PDB entry 1PRC | X-ray diffraction, 2.30 A resolution | chains L and H of the 4 polymer chains in the assembly

[Chain L]
Molecule: Photosynthetic reaction center
From: Blastochloris viridis
UniProt: P06009 (RCEL_RHOVI); residue numbers follow UniProt; this construct covers 1-273
Sequence (273 residues; row label = number of the first residue in the row):
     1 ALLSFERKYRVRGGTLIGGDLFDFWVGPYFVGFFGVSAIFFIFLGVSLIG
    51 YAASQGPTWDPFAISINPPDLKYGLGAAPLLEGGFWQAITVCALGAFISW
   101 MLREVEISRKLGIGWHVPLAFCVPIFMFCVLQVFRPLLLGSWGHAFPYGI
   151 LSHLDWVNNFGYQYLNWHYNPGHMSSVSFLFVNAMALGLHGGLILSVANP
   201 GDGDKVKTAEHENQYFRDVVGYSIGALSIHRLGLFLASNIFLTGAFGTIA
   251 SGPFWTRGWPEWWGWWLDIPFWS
Bound ions: bacteriochlorophyll b Mg site 1 near His-153 (its only coordinating residue here); bacteriochlorophyll b Mg site 2 near His-173 (its only coordinating residue here); Fe ion: His-190, His-230 (shared with 3 residues of chain M)
Small-molecule neighbours:
  - bacteriochlorophyll b (BCB), molecule 1: Val-46, Ile-49, Phe-128, Leu-131, Phe-146, Ile-150, Leu-151, His-153, Leu-154, Val-157
  - bacteriochlorophyll b (BCB), molecule 2: Phe-97, Phe-121, Pro-124, Ile-125, Met-127, Phe-128, Leu-131, Val-157, Asn-158, Phe-160, Gly-161, Tyr-162, Trp-167, His-168, Asn-170, Gly-172, His-173, Ser-176, Val-177, Leu-180, Phe-181, Ile-240, Phe-241, Gly-244, Ala-245, Gly-247, Thr-248
  - bacteriochlorophyll b (BCB), molecule 3: Val-157, Tyr-162, His-168, Phe-181
  - bacteriochlorophyll b (BCB), molecule 4: His-168, His-173, Met-174, Val-177, Ser-178, Phe-181, Val-182, Met-185, Val-220
  - bacteriopheophytin b (BPB), molecule 1: Ile-42, Gly-45, Ile-49, Ile-89, Cys-92, Ala-93, Ala-96, Phe-97, Trp-100, Glu-104, Val-117, Ala-120, Phe-121, Val-123, Pro-124, Phe-146, Tyr-148, Gly-149, Ile-150, His-153, Ala-237, Ser-238, Phe-241
  - bacteriopheophytin b (BPB), molecule 2: Phe-181, Ala-184, Met-185, Leu-189, Val-219, Val-220
  - menaquinone-7 (MQ7): Val-26, Tyr-29, Phe-30, Val-31, Gly-35, Ile-39, Ile-42, Trp-100, Arg-103
  - ubiquinone-1 (UQ1): Leu-189, His-190, Leu-193, Ile-194, Glu-212, Asn-213, Phe-216, Val-220, Tyr-222, Ser-223, Ile-224, Gly-225, Ala-226, Ile-229

[Chain H]
Molecule: Photosynthetic reaction center
From: Blastochloris viridis
UniProt: P06008 (RCEH_RHOVI); numbering as in UniProt (aligned over 1-258)
Sequence (258 residues; numbered 1 to 258; the number before each row is that of its first residue):
     1 MYHGALAQHLDIAQLVWYAQWLVIWTVVLLYLRREDRREGYPLVEPLGLV
    51 KLAPEDGQVYELPYPKTFVLPHGGTVTVPRRRPETRELKLAQTDGFEGAP
   101 LQPTGNPLVDAVGPASYAERAEVVDATVDGKAKIVPLRVATDFSIAEGDV
   151 DPRGLPVVAADGVEAGTVTDLWVDRSEHYFRYLELSVAGSARTALIPLGF
   201 CDVKKDKIVVTSILSEQFANVPRLQSRDQITLREEDKVSAYYAGGLLYAT
   251 PERAESLL
Modified / non-standard residues: Met-1 (n-formylmethionine; FME)

[Interface between chain L and chain H]
Residue-residue contacts (75):
  Ala-1(L) / Leu-43(H)
  Ala-1(L) / Val-44(H)  hydrogen bond (backbone-backbone)
  Ala-1(L) / Glu-45(H)
  Leu-2(L) / Leu-43(H)
  Leu-2(L) / Val-44(H)  hydrogen bond (backbone-backbone)
  Leu-3(L) / Gly-40(H)
  Leu-3(L) / Tyr-41(H)  hydrophobic
  Leu-3(L) / Leu-43(H)  hydrophobic
  Leu-3(L) / Val-44(H)
  Ser-4(L) / Gly-40(H)  hydrogen bond (backbone-backbone)
  Ser-4(L) / Val-44(H)
  Ser-4(L) / Arg-82(H)  hydrogen bond (side chain-backbone)
  Ser-4(L) / Glu-84(H)
  Phe-5(L) / Gly-40(H)
  Phe-5(L) / Glu-84(H)
  Arg-7(L) / Leu-88(H)
  Arg-7(L) / Leu-101(H)
  Lys-8(L) / Glu-84(H)  salt bridge
  Lys-8(L) / Leu-88(H)
  Lys-8(L) / Gly-113(H)  hydrogen bond (backbone-backbone)
  Lys-8(L) / Ser-116(H)
  Lys-8(L) / Tyr-117(H)
  Tyr-9(L) / Ser-116(H)
  Arg-10(L) / Pro-100(H)
  Arg-10(L) / Leu-101(H)  hydrogen bond (backbone-backbone)
  Val-11(L) / Leu-90(H)  hydrophobic
  Val-11(L) / Pro-100(H)
  Val-11(L) / Leu-101(H)
  Val-11(L) / Gly-113(H)
  Val-11(L) / Pro-114(H)
  Val-11(L) / Tyr-248(H)
  Arg-12(L) / Pro-100(H)
  Arg-12(L) / Leu-101(H)  hydrogen bond (backbone-backbone)
  Arg-12(L) / Gln-102(H)
  Arg-12(L) / Glu-255(H)  salt bridge
  Gly-13(L) / Ala-254(H)
  Gly-14(L) / Leu-247(H)
  Gly-14(L) / Ala-254(H)  hydrogen bond (backbone-backbone)
  Thr-15(L) / Glu-255(H)
  Thr-15(L) / Ser-256(H)
  Thr-15(L) / Leu-257(H)  hydrogen bond (backbone-backbone)
  Leu-16(L) / Ser-256(H)
  Leu-16(L) / Leu-257(H)  hydrogen bond (backbone-backbone)
  Leu-16(L) / Leu-258(H)  hydrogen bond (backbone-backbone)
  Ile-17(L) / Ser-256(H)
  Gly-19(L) / Ser-256(H)
  Asp-23(L) / Pro-100(H)
  Phe-24(L) / Phe-96(H)  hydrophobic
  Phe-24(L) / Gly-98(H)
  Trp-25(L) / Phe-96(H)
  Trp-25(L) / Gly-98(H)  hydrogen bond (backbone-backbone)
  Trp-25(L) / Pro-100(H)  hydrophobic
  Arg-109(L) / Leu-247(H)
  Arg-109(L) / Arg-253(H)  hydrogen bond (side chain-backbone)
  Arg-109(L) / Glu-255(H)  hydrogen bond (side chain-backbone)
  Arg-109(L) / Leu-257(H)
  Lys-110(L) / Pro-114(H)
  Gly-112(L) / Leu-246(H)
  Ala-198(L) / Phe-68(H)
  Asn-199(L) / Lys-66(H)  hydrogen bond
  Gly-203(L) / Val-69(H)
  Asp-204(L) / Val-69(H)
  Lys-205(L) / Val-69(H)
  Lys-205(L) / Leu-70(H)
  Lys-205(L) / Pro-71(H)  hydrogen bond (side chain-backbone)
  Val-206(L) / Phe-68(H)  hydrophobic
  Val-206(L) / Val-69(H)  hydrogen bond (backbone-backbone)
  Val-206(L) / Pro-71(H)
  Thr-208(L) / Val-128(H)
  Glu-210(L) / Thr-127(H)
  Glu-210(L) / Val-128(H)  hydrogen bond (side chain-backbone)
  Glu-210(L) / Ser-176(H)  hydrogen bond
  His-211(L) / Val-128(H)
  Ala-226(L) / Glu-177(H)
  Leu-227(L) / Tyr-179(H)
Interface residues without a listed pair, chain L (40 interface residues in all): Gly-18, Asp-20, Val-26, Leu-111, Lys-207, Ala-209
Interface residues without a listed pair, chain H (43 interface residues in all): Glu-39, Gly-73, Glu-97, Ala-99, Val-112, Ala-243

[Summary]
40 residues of chain L face 43 of chain H across their interface; the contacts include 19 hydrogen bonds and 2
salt bridges. Among the polar pairs are Lys-8(L)/Glu-84(H), Arg-12(L)/Glu-255(H) and Ser-4(L)/Arg-82(H). Chain
L binds 4 copies of bacteriochlorophyll b, bacteriopheophytin b, ubiquinone-1 and menaquinone-7.
Chain L is Photosynthetic reaction center and chain H is Photosynthetic reaction center, both from
Blastochloris viridis; the structure, Crystallographic refinement at 2.3 angstroms resolution and refined
model of the photosynthetic reaction center from rhodopseudomonas ..., was determined by X-ray diffraction.
